PDB entry 7ENP | electron microscopy, 3.40 A resolution | chains 2 and 4 of the 4 polymer chains in the assembly

Chain 2:
Molecule: VP2 of O type FMDV capsid protein
From: Foot-and-mouth disease virus - type O
Sequence (218 residues; numbered 1 to 218; the number before each row is that of its first residue):
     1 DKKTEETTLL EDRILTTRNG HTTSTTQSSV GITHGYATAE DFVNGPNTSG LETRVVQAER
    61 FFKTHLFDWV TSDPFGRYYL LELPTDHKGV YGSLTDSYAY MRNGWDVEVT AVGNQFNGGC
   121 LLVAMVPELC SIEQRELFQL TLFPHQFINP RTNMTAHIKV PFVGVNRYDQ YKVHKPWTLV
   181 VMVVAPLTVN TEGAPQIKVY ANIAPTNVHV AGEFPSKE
Disordered / not traced: 1-12

Chain 4:
Molecule: VP4 of O type FMDV capsid
From: Foot-and-mouth disease virus - type O
UniProtKB: Q1KL66 (Q1KL66_9PICO); residues 1-85 here correspond to UniProt positions 202-286 (UniProt number = residue number + 201)
Sequence (85 residues; row label = number of the first residue in the row):
     1 GAGQSSPATG SQNQSGNTGS IINNYYMQQY QNSMDTQLGN NAISGGSNEG STDTTSTHTT
    61 NTQNNDWFSK LASSAFSGLF GALLA
Disordered / not traced: 1-14, 40-64

Chain 2 / chain 4 interface:
Contacting residue pairs (7):
  H34(2) with W67(4)
  Y36(2) with W67(4); F68(4), hydrophobic
  A37(2) with W67(4), hydrophobic
  F42(2) with L38(4); G39(4)
  R167(2) with L38(4)
Other interface residues (no listed pair), chain 2 (8 interface residues in all): T38, N44, P46

Summary:
The interface between chain 2 and chain 4 involves 8 residues on one side and 4 on the other.
Chain 2 is VP2 of O type FMDV capsid protein and chain 4 is VP4 of O type FMDV capsid, both from
Foot-and-mouth disease virus - type O; the structure, wild type of O type Foot-and-mouth disease virus, was
determined by electron microscopy, deposited together with 7ENO.
